PDB entry 7EMA | X-ray diffraction, 1.80 A resolution | chains A and C of the 3 polymer chains in the assembly

Chain A:
Molecule: Leucocyte antigen
Organism: Sus scrofa
UniProt: O19075 (O19075_PIG); residues 1-275 here correspond to UniProt positions 22-296 (UniProt number = residue number + 21)
Sequence (275 residues; numbered 1 to 275; the number before each row is that of its first residue):
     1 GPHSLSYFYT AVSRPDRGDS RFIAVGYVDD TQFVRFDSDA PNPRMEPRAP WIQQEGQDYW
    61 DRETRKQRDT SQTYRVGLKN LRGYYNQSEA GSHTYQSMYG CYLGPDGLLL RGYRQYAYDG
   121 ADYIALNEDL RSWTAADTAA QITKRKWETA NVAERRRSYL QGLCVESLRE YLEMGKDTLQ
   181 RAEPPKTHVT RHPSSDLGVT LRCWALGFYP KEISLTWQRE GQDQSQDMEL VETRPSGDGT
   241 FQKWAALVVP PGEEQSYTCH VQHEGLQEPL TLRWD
Disulfide bonds: Cys101-Cys164, Cys203-Cys259

Chain C:
Molecule: Tyr-ser-ser-asp-val-thr-thr-leu-val
Sequence (9 residues; each row starts with the number of its first residue):
     1 YSSDVTTLV

How chain A and chain C interact:
Pairs across the interface - 44 pairs, chain A then chain C:
  Tyr7(A) - Tyr1(C)  hydrogen bond (side chain-backbone)
  Tyr7(A) - Ser2(C)  hydrogen bond (side chain-backbone)
  Tyr9(A) - Ser2(C)
  Glu55(A) - Tyr1(C)
  Tyr59(A) - Tyr1(C)
  Glu63(A) - Tyr1(C)
  Glu63(A) - Ser2(C)  hydrogen bond
  Lys66(A) - Ser2(C)  hydrogen bond (side chain-backbone)
  Lys66(A) - Ser3(C)
  Lys66(A) - Asp4(C)
  Gln67(A) - Ser2(C)  hydrogen bond
  Thr70(A) - Thr6(C)  hydrogen bond
  Thr73(A) - Thr6(C)
  Thr73(A) - Thr7(C)
  Thr73(A) - Leu8(C)
  Val76(A) - Leu8(C)  hydrophobic
  Gly77(A) - Leu8(C)
  Gly77(A) - Val9(C)
  Asn80(A) - Leu8(C)
  Asn80(A) - Val9(C)  hydrogen bond (side chain-backbone)
  Leu81(A) - Val9(C)  hydrophobic
  Tyr84(A) - Val9(C)  hydrogen bond (side chain-backbone)
  Tyr95(A) - Val9(C)
  Tyr99(A) - Ser2(C)
  Tyr99(A) - Ser3(C)  hydrogen bond (side chain-backbone)
  Arg114(A) - Ser3(C)
  Arg114(A) - Val5(C)
  Tyr123(A) - Val9(C)  hydrophobic
  Thr143(A) - Val9(C)  hydrogen bond (side chain-backbone)
  Lys146(A) - Leu8(C)
  Lys146(A) - Val9(C)  hydrogen bond (side chain-backbone)
  Trp147(A) - Thr7(C)
  Trp147(A) - Leu8(C)  hydrogen bond (side chain-backbone)
  Val152(A) - Thr7(C)
  Arg155(A) - Val5(C)
  Arg156(A) - Ser3(C)
  Arg156(A) - Val5(C)  hydrogen bond (side chain-backbone)
  Arg156(A) - Thr7(C)
  Tyr159(A) - Tyr1(C)  hydrogen bond (side chain-backbone)
  Tyr159(A) - Ser2(C)
  Tyr159(A) - Ser3(C)
  Leu163(A) - Tyr1(C)  hydrophobic
  Ser167(A) - Tyr1(C)  hydrogen bond (side chain-backbone)
  Tyr171(A) - Tyr1(C)  hydrogen bond (side chain-backbone)
Also at the interface, not in a pair above, chain A (32 interface residues in all): Leu5, Met45, Tyr74, Glu170

Summary:
32 residues of chain A and 9 residues of chain C are in contact; the contacts include 16 hydrogen bonds. Polar
pairs include Tyr7(A)-Tyr1(C), Tyr7(A)-Ser2(C) and Glu63(A)-Ser2(C).
Chain A is Leucocyte antigen (Sus scrofa) and chain C is Tyr-ser-ser-asp-val-thr-thr-leu-val; the structure,
Mooring Stone-Like Arg114 Pulls Diverse Bulged Peptides: First Insight into African Swine Fever Virus-Derived
T Cell ..., was determined by X-ray diffraction (same publication as 7EM9, 7EMB, 7EMC and 7EMD).
